Entry 4OJP (X-ray diffraction, 1.95 A resolution); this record covers chains A and B of the 3 polymer chains in the assembly.

[Chain A (and B)]
Protein: Tailspike protein
Source organism: Escherichia phage Cba120
Notes: chain B of this document is another copy of the same molecule, construct and numbering; everything in this record applies to it too
UniProtKB: G3M189 (G3M189_9CAUD); residue numbers follow UniProt; this construct covers 1-770
Chain sequence (776 residues; row label = number of the first residue in the row):
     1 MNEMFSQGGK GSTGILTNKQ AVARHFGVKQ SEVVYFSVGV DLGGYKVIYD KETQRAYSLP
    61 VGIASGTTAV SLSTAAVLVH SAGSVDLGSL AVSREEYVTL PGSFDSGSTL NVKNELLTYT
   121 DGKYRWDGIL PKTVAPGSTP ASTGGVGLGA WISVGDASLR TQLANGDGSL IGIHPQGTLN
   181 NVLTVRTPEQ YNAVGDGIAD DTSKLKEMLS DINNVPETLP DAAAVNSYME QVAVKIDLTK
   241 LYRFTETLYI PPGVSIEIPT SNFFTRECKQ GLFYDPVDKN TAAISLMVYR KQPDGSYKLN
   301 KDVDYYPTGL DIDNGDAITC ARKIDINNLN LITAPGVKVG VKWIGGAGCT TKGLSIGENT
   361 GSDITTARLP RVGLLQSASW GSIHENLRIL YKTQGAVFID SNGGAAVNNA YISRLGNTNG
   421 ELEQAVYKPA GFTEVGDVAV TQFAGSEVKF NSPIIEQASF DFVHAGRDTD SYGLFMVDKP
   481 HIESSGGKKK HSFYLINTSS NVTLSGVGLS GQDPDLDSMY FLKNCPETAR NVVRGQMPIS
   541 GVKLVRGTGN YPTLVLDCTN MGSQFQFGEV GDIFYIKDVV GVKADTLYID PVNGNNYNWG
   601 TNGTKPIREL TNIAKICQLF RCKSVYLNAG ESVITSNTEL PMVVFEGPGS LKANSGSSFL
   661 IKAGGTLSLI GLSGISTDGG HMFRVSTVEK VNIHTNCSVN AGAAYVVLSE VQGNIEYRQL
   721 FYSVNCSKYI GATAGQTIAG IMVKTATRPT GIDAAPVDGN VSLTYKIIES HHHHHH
Unresolved in the structure: 1-11, 770-776 (chain B: 1-13, 770-776)
Construct notes: expression tag (771-776)
From the paper describing this entry:
  - binding site for alpha-D-glucopyranose: Asp-304, Tyr-306, Val-426, Tyr-427, Lys-428, Ala-430, Phe-443, Asp-468
  - catalytic residues: Trp-380, Tyr-411, Glu-456, His-481, Glu-483 (proposed by the authors, not directly observed)

[Interface between chain A and chain B]
Contacting residue pairs (144):
  Gly-14(A) with Gln-20(B), hydrogen bond (backbone-side chain)
  Thr-17(A) with Thr-17(B); Gln-20(B), hydrogen bond
  Asn-18(A) with Gln-20(B), hydrogen bond (backbone-side chain); Arg-24(B), hydrogen bond
  Ala-21(A) with Ala-21(B), hydrophobic
  His-25(A) with Arg-24(B); His-25(B)
  Tyr-49(A) with Arg-24(B), hydrogen bond
  Glu-52(A) with Lys-29(B)
  Gln-54(A) with Arg-24(B), hydrogen bond; Val-28(B); Lys-29(B); Gln-30(B), hydrogen bond (side chain-backbone)
  Arg-55(A) with Gly-27(B), hydrogen bond (side chain-backbone)
  Val-98(A) with Gly-27(B)
  Thr-99(A) with Arg-94(B), hydrogen bond (backbone-side chain)
  Leu-100(A) with Arg-94(B), hydrogen bond (backbone-side chain)
  Pro-101(A) with Lys-46(B); Val-61(B), hydrophobic; Arg-94(B)
  Gly-102(A) with Val-61(B); Arg-94(B)
  Thr-118(A) with Ser-93(B)
  Lys-123(A) with Arg-94(B), hydrogen bond (side chain-backbone); Glu-95(B)
  Asp-156(A) with Gly-155(B), hydrogen bond (side chain-backbone); Asp-156(B), hydrogen bond (side chain-backbone); Leu-159(B)
  Ala-157(A) with Glu-95(B), hydrogen bond (backbone-side chain)
  Leu-159(A) with Leu-159(B), hydrophobic
  Arg-160(A) with Gly-155(B), hydrogen bond (side chain-backbone); Ser-158(B); Leu-159(B); Gln-162(B), hydrogen bond
  Leu-163(A) with Leu-170(B); Ile-171(B), hydrophobic; Gly-172(B), hydrogen bond (backbone-backbone)
  Ala-164(A) with Leu-170(B), hydrogen bond (backbone-backbone); Gly-172(B)
  Gly-166(A) with Gly-172(B); Ile-173(B)
  Asp-167(A) with Gly-172(B); Ile-173(B); His-174(B)
  Gly-168(A) with Gly-172(B)
  Leu-179(A) with Leu-179(B), hydrophobic
  Leu-183(A) with Ile-173(B), hydrophobic; Val-182(B), hydrophobic
  Val-185(A) with Val-182(B)
  Arg-186(A) with Pro-175(B)
  Thr-187(A) with Asn-181(B), hydrogen bond (side chain-backbone); Val-182(B)
  Glu-189(A) with Asn-181(B)
  Gln-190(A) with Ile-173(B); His-174(B), hydrogen bond (side chain-backbone); Pro-175(B); Gln-176(B), hydrogen bond (side chain-backbone); Gly-177(B); Asn-181(B); Val-182(B)
  Tyr-191(A) with Pro-175(B); Gln-176(B)
  Glu-207(A) with Gln-176(B)
  Asp-211(A) with Pro-175(B)
  Asp-237(A) with Thr-184(B), hydrogen bond
  Thr-239(A) with Thr-184(B); Val-232(B)
  Pro-259(A) with Ala-233(B); Ser-255(B)
  Thr-260(A) with Ala-233(B); Val-254(B); Lys-323(B)
  Ser-261(A) with Lys-323(B)
  Asn-262(A) with Lys-323(B)
  Phe-263(A) with Arg-322(B); Ala-347(B); Gly-348(B)
  Thr-265(A) with Glu-230(B)
  Arg-266(A) with Glu-230(B), hydrogen bond (backbone-side chain)
  Glu-267(A) with Glu-230(B), hydrogen bond (backbone-side chain)
  Lys-269(A) with Glu-230(B); Gln-231(B)
  Gln-270(A) with Val-232(B); Ala-233(B), hydrogen bond (side chain-backbone)
  Asn-328(A) with Asp-325(B)
  Lys-352(A) with Asn-327(B)
  Asn-386(A) with Thr-350(B)
  Arg-388(A) with Gly-348(B), hydrogen bond (side chain-backbone)
  Asn-409(A) with Ile-383(B); Ala-406(B)
  Tyr-411(A) with Trp-380(B)
  Ser-452(A) with Lys-449(B), hydrogen bond
  Ile-454(A) with Gly-381(B); Gly-403(B); Gly-404(B)
  Lys-479(A) with Lys-449(B), hydrogen bond (backbone-side chain); Met-476(B)
  His-481(A) with Gly-403(B); Gly-404(B), hydrogen bond (side chain-backbone); Glu-447(B), salt bridge
  Ser-505(A) with Glu-447(B); Leu-474(B); Met-476(B)
  Gly-506(A) with Tyr-472(B)
  Val-507(A) with Glu-447(B); Tyr-472(B)
  Arg-534(A) with Arg-534(B)
  Gly-535(A) with Asn-501(B)
  Gln-536(A) with Leu-474(B); Ser-499(B), hydrogen bond
  Ile-539(A) with Tyr-472(B), hydrophobic
  Cys-558(A) with Asp-557(B); Val-580(B), hydrophobic
  Asn-560(A) with Ser-499(B), hydrogen bond; Thr-528(B); Arg-530(B)
  Gly-562(A) with Thr-528(B)
  Val-580(A) with Val-580(B), hydrophobic
  Gly-581(A) with Asp-578(B); Val-580(B)
  Thr-666(A) with Glu-689(B), hydrogen bond
  Ser-668(A) with Val-688(B)
  Asn-692(A) with Asn-714(B), hydrogen bond
  His-694(A) with Gln-712(B), hydrogen bond
  Asn-696(A) with Gln-712(B)
  Glu-716(A) with Asn-714(B)
  Arg-718(A) with Val-688(B), hydrogen bond (side chain-backbone); Gln-712(B), hydrogen bond (side chain-backbone); Gly-713(B); Asn-714(B); Ile-738(B)
  Leu-720(A) with Gln-712(B); Gly-735(B); Gln-736(B)
  Phe-721(A) with Gln-712(B); Gly-735(B)
  Met-742(A) with Gln-736(B); Ile-738(B), hydrophobic
  Lys-744(A) with Gln-736(B)
  Tyr-765(A) with Ile-738(B); Thr-764(B)
  Ile-767(A) with Ser-762(B); Leu-763(B)
Other interface residues (no listed pair), chain A (92 interface residues in all): Val-22, Thr-53, Ser-106, Ile-171, Leu-504, Asp-557, Ser-563, Val-644, Gly-665, Ile-670
Other interface residues (no listed pair), chain B (88 interface residues in all): Phe-26, Glu-96, Ser-153, Val-154, Leu-163, Val-234, Lys-235, Ile-324, Lys-352, Asn-408, Asn-451, Asp-470, Ser-471, Lys-690

[In short]
92 residues of chain A and 88 residues of chain B are in contact, with 36 hydrogen bonds and 1 salt bridge.
Polar contacts include His-481(A)/Glu-447(B), Gly-14(A)/Gln-20(B) and Thr-17(A)/Gln-20(B). From the paper:
catalytic residues Trp-380(A), Tyr-411(A) and Glu-456(A) among others; a binding site for
alpha-D-glucopyranose at Asp-304(A), Tyr-306(A) and Val-426(A) among others.
Chain A and chain B are both Tailspike protein (Escherichia phage Cba120); the structure, Crystal Structure of
Putative Tailspike Protein (TSP1, orf210) from Escherichia coli O157:H7 Bacteriohage CBA120 in Complex ...,
was determined by X-ray diffraction together with 4OJ5, 4OJ6, 4OJL and 4OJO from the same study.
